PDB entry 5NN3 | X-ray diffraction, 1.90 A resolution | chain A

== Chain A ==
Name: Lysosomal alpha-glucosidase
Organism: Homo sapiens
Notes: EC 3.2.1.20
Reference sequence: P10253 (LYAG_HUMAN); residues 81-952 here = UniProt positions 81-952
Amino-acid sequence (872 residues; row label = number of the first residue in the row):
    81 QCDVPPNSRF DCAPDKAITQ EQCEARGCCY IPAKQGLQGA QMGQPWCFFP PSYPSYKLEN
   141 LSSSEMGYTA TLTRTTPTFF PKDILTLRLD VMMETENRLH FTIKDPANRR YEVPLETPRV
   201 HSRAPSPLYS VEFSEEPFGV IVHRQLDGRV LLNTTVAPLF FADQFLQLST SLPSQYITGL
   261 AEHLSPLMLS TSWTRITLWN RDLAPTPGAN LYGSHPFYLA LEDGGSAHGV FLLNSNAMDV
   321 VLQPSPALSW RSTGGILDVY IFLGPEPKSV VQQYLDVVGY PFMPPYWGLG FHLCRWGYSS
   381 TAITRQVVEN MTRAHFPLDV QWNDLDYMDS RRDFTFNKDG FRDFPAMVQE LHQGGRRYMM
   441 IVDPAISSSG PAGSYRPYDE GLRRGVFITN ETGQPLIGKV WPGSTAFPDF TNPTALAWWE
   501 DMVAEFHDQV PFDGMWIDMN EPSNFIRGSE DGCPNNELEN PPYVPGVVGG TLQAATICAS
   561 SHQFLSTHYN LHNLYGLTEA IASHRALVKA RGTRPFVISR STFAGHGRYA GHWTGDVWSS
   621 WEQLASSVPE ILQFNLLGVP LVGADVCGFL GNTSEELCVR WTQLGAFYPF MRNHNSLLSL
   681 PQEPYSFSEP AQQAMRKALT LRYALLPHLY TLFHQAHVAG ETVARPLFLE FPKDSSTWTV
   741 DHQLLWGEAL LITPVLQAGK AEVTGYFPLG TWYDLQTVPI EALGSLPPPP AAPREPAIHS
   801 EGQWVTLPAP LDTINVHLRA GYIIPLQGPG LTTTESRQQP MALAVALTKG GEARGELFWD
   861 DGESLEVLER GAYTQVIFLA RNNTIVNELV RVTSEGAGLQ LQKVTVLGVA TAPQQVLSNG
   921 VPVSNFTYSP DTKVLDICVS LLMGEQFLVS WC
Disordered / not traced: 116-122, 198-204, 782-794
Sequence notes: variant Arg199 (His in P10253), His223 (Arg in P10253), Ile780 (Val in P10253)
Modified / non-standard residues: Cys938 (S-hydroxycysteine; CSO)
Disulfides: Cys82-Cys109, Cys92-Cys108, Cys103-Cys127, Cys533-Cys558, Cys647-Cys658
Glycans and other covalent adducts: N-acetylglucosamine (NAG) linked to Asn140, Asn233, Asn390, Asn470; glycan linked to Asn652
What the authors report for this chain:
  - post-translational modification sites: Asn140, Asn233, Asn390, Asn470, Asn652, Cys938
  - catalytic residues: Asp518, Asp616 (by similarity / conservation)
  - disease-associated variants - A445P, Y455F, L552P: decreased stability (proposed by the authors, not directly observed)

== In short ==
N-acetylglucosamine is covalently linked to Asn140, Asn233, Asn390 and Asn470. The paper reports catalytic
residues Asp518 and Asp616; A445P, Y455F and L552P reduce stability.
Chain A is Lysosomal alpha-glucosidase (Homo sapiens); the structure, Crystal structure of human lysosomal
acid-alpha-glucosidase, GAA, was determined by X-ray diffraction, deposited together with 5NN5, 5NN6 and 5NN8.
